Entry 1EUW (X-ray diffraction, 1.05 A resolution); this record covers chain A.

# Chain A
Protein: Deoxyuridine 5'-triphosphate nucleotidohydrolase
Source organism: Escherichia coli
Notes: EC 3.6.1.23
UniProt: P06968 (DUT_ECOLI); residues 2-152 here correspond to UniProt positions 1-151 (UniProt number = residue number - 1)
Amino-acid sequence (152 residues; each row starts with the number of its first residue):
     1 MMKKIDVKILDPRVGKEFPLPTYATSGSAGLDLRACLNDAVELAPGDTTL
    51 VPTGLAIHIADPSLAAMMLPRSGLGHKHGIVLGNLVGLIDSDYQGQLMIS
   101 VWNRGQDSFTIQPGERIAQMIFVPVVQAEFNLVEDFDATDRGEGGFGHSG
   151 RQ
Unresolved in the structure: 137-152
Differences from the reference sequence: expression tag (1)
Metal / ion sites: ethyl mercury ion: D11, C36

# In short
D11 and C36 coordinate a ethyl mercury ion ion.
Chain A is Deoxyuridine 5'-triphosphate nucleotidohydrolase (Escherichia coli); the structure, Atomic
resolution structure of E. coli dutpase, was determined by X-ray diffraction together with 1EU5 from the same
study.
